Entry 7XYY (X-ray diffraction, 7.10 A resolution (low resolution: residue-level contacts below are approximate; hydrogen-bond / salt-bridge calls are withheld)); this record covers chains A and B.

== Chain A (and B) ==
Protein: Tripartite motif-containing protein 72
From: Mus musculus
Notes: chain B of this document is another copy of the same molecule, construct and numbering; everything in this record applies to it too
UniProt: Q1XH17 (TRI72_MOUSE); numbering as in UniProt (aligned over 2-477)
Sequence (477 residues; each row starts with the number of its first residue):
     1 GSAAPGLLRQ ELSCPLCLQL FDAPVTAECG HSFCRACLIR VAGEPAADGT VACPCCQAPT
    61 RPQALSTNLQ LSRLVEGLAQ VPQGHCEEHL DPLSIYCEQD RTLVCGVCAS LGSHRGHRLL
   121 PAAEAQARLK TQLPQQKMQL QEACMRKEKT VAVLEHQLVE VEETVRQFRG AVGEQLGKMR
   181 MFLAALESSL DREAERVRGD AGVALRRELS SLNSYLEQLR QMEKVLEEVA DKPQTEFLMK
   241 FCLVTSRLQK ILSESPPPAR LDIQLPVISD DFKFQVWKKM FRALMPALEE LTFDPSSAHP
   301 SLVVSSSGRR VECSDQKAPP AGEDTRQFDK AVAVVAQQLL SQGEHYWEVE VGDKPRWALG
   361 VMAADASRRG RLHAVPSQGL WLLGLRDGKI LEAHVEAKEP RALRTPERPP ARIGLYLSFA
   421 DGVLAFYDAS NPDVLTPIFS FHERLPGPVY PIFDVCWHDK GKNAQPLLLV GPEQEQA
Unresolved in the structure: 1-84, 259-262, 471-477
Sequence notes: expression tag (1)
Bound ions: Zn2+ site 1: Cys86, His89, Cys105, Cys108; Zn2+ site 2: Cys97, Asp100, His114, His117
What the authors report for this chain:
  - mutagenesis - R368E/R369E/R371E, K460D/K462D: abolished binding to PS liposomes
  - mutagenesis - M138A: unchanged binding to PS liposomes
  - mutagenesis - Q57R: increased catalytic activity
  - mutagenesis - Q57R/R207E: unchanged catalytic activity
  - mutagenesis - Q57R/L74R: abolished catalytic activity

== Interface between chain A and chain B ==
Contacting residue pairs (75):
  Arg101(A) with Met239(B)
  Leu103(A) with Met239(B)
  Ala122(A) with Gln234(B); Leu238(B)
  Ala125(A) with Leu238(B)
  Leu129(A) with Phe237(B); Leu238(B)
  Gln139(A) with Gln249(B)
  Leu140(A) with Leu248(B)
  Ala143(A) with Leu252(B)
  Cys144(A) with Leu219(B)
  Lys147(A) with Leu216(B)
  Val151(A) with Leu212(B)
  Leu154(A) with Leu205(B)
  Leu158(A) with Leu205(B)
  Val161(A) with Leu265(B)
  Glu162(A) with Arg198(B)
  Phe168(A) with Ala194(B); Val267(B); Ile268(B)
  Arg169(A) with Asp191(B)
  Gln175(A) with Phe272(B)
  Leu176(A) with Glu187(B)
  Arg180(A) with Arg180(B); Leu183(B); Ala184(B)
  Leu183(A) with Arg180(B)
  Ala184(A) with Arg180(B)
  Glu187(A) with Val172(B); Leu176(B)
  Asp191(A) with Arg169(B)
  Ala194(A) with Phe168(B)
  Arg198(A) with Glu162(B)
  Leu205(A) with Leu158(B)
  Leu209(A) with Val151(B); Glu155(B)
  Leu212(A) with Lys147(B); Val151(B)
  Leu216(A) with Lys147(B)
  Leu219(A) with Cys144(B)
  Phe237(A) with Gln126(B); Lys130(B)
  Leu238(A) with Gln126(B)
  Met239(A) with Leu103(B)
  Phe241(A) with Leu129(B)
  Cys242(A) with Tyr96(B)
  Gln249(A) with Gln136(B)
  Pro256(A) with Arg146(B); Lys147(B)
  Ile268(A) with Phe168(B)
  Asp270(A) with Glu344(B); Ser418(B); Ala420(B)
  Asp271(A) with Asp421(B)
  Lys273(A) with Gln175(B); Glu344(B)
  Phe274(A) with Glu344(B); Tyr416(B); Val423(B)
  Trp277(A) with Trp277(B); Phe281(B); Leu284(B)
  Phe281(A) with Trp277(B)
  Leu284(A) with Trp277(B)
  Glu344(A) with Asp270(B)
  Arg404(A) with Arg401(B)
  Tyr416(A) with Lys273(B)
  Ser418(A) with Asp270(B)
  Ala420(A) with Asp270(B)
  Asp421(A) with Ser269(B); Asp270(B); Asp271(B)
  Val423(A) with Asp270(B); Lys273(B)
  Arg444(A) with Asp271(B)
Interface residues without a listed pair, chain A (70 interface residues in all): Gln126, Gln136, Arg146, Gln157, Thr164, Ala171, Glu195, Tyr215, Leu248, Leu252, Leu265, Ser269, Met280, Glu407, Phe419, Tyr427
Interface residues without a listed pair, chain B (70 interface residues in all): Leu93, Ala122, Leu140, Ala143, Glu160, Val161, Val165, Lys178, Thr235, Phe241, Ser255, Ile263, Phe274, Met280, Ala402, His442

== Summary ==
Chain A and chain B each contribute 70 residues to their interface. The Zn2+ site 1 is built by Cys86(A),
His89(A), Cys105(A) and Cys108(A). From the paper: R368E/R369E/R371E and K460D/K462D of chain A abolish
binding to PS liposomes; Q57R of chain A increases catalytic activity; 6 substitutions were tested in all.
Both chains are Tripartite motif-containing protein 72 (Mus musculus). Entry 7XYY (TRIM E3 ubiquitin ligase
WT) was determined by X-ray diffraction (same publication as 7XYZ, 7XZ0, 7XZ1, 7XZ2 and 7XV2).
